Entry 1PGF (X-ray diffraction, 4.50 A resolution (low resolution: residue-level contacts below are approximate; hydrogen-bond / salt-bridge calls are withheld)); this record covers chains A and B.

[Chain A (and B)]
Name: Prostaglandin H2 synthase-1
From: Ovis aries
Notes: EC 1.14.99.1; chain B of this document is another copy of the same molecule, construct and numbering; everything in this record applies to it too
Amino-acid sequence (576 residues; each row starts with the number of its first residue):
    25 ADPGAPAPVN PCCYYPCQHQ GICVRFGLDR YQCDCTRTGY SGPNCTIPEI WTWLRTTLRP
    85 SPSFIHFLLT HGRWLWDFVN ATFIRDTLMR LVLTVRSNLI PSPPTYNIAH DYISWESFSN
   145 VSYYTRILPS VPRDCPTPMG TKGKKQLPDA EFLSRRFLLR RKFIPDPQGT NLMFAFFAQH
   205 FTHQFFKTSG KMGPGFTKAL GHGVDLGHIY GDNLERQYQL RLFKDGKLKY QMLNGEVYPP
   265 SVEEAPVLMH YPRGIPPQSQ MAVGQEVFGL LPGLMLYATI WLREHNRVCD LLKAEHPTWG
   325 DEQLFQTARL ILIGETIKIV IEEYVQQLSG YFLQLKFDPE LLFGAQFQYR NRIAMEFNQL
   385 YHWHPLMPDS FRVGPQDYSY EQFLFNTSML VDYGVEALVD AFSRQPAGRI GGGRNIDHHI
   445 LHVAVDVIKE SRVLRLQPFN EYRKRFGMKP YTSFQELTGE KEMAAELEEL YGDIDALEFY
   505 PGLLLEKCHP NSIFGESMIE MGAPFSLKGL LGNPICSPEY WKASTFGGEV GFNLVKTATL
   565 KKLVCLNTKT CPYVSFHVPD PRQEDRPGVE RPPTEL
Disordered / not traced: 25-32, 584-600
Cystine bridges: Cys36-Cys47, Cys37-Cys159, Cys41-Cys57, Cys59-Cys69, Cys569-Cys575
Covalent attachments: N-acetylglucosamine (NAG) linked to Asn68, Asn144, Asn410
Ion coordination: heme Fe near His388 (its only coordinating residue here)
Ligand contacts:
  - heme (HEM): Tyr148, Ala199, Ala202, Gln203, Thr206, His207, Phe210, Lys211, Thr212, Leu295, Asn382, Tyr385, His386, Trp387, His388, Met391, Tyr404, Leu408, Ile444, His446, Val447, Asp450
  - IMM (1-(4-iodobenzoyl)-5-methoxy-2-methyl indole-3-acetic acid): Met113, Val116, Arg120, Val349, Leu352, Ser353, Tyr355, Leu359, Phe381, Leu384, Tyr385, Trp387, Phe518, Met522, Ile523, Gly526, Ala527, Ser530, Leu531

[How chain A and chain B interact]
Residue-residue contacts - 104 pairs, chain A then chain B:
  Ile46(A) - Lys546(B)
  Ile46(A) - Ser548(B)
  Val48(A) - His320(B)
  Val48(A) - Ser548(B)
  Arg49(A) - His320(B)
  Arg49(A) - Thr322(B)
  Phe50(A) - Glu319(B)
  Phe50(A) - His320(B)
  Phe50(A) - Gly551(B)
  Gly51(A) - Glu319(B)
  Gly51(A) - Pro321(B)
  Gly51(A) - Thr322(B)
  Leu52(A) - Pro321(B)
  Asp58(A) - Lys546(B)
  Asp58(A) - Ala547(B)
  Asp58(A) - Ser548(B)
  Thr60(A) - Lys546(B)
  Arg61(A) - Phe367(B)
  Arg61(A) - Pro542(B)
  Arg61(A) - Trp545(B)
  Pro125(A) - Glu543(B)
  Ser126(A) - Glu543(B)
  Pro127(A) - Pro538(B)
  Pro127(A) - Ser541(B)
  Pro127(A) - Glu543(B)
  Pro127(A) - Tyr544(B)
  Pro128(A) - Tyr544(B)
  Thr129(A) - Glu543(B)
  His134(A) - Glu326(B)
  His134(A) - Gln330(B)
  Tyr136(A) - Glu326(B)
  Tyr136(A) - Gln327(B)
  Tyr136(A) - Gln330(B)
  Ile137(A) - Leu334(B)
  Ile137(A) - Tyr544(B)
  Ile137(A) - Thr549(B)
  Ser138(A) - Gln330(B)
  Trp139(A) - Asp229(B)
  Trp139(A) - Arg333(B)
  Trp139(A) - Leu334(B)
  Trp139(A) - Ile337(B)
  Trp139(A) - Asn537(B)
  Trp139(A) - Pro538(B)
  Phe142(A) - Pro538(B)
  Phe142(A) - Tyr544(B)
  Asp229(A) - Trp139(B)
  Glu319(A) - Phe50(B)
  Glu319(A) - Gly51(B)
  His320(A) - Val48(B)
  His320(A) - Arg49(B)
  His320(A) - Phe50(B)
  Pro321(A) - Gly51(B)
  Pro321(A) - Leu52(B)
  Thr322(A) - Arg49(B)
  Thr322(A) - Gly51(B)
  Glu326(A) - His134(B)
  Glu326(A) - Tyr136(B)
  Gln327(A) - Tyr136(B)
  Gln330(A) - His134(B)
  Gln330(A) - Tyr136(B)
  Gln330(A) - Ser138(B)
  Arg333(A) - Trp139(B)
  Leu334(A) - Ile137(B)
  Leu334(A) - Trp139(B)
  Ile337(A) - Trp139(B)
  Phe367(A) - Arg61(B)
  Phe367(A) - Gln370(B)
  Gly368(A) - Gln370(B)
  Ala369(A) - Gln370(B)
  Gln370(A) - Phe367(B)
  Gln370(A) - Gly368(B)
  Gln370(A) - Ala369(B)
  Phe371(A) - Gln372(B)
  Gln372(A) - Phe371(B)
  Gln372(A) - Gln372(B)
  Gln372(A) - Tyr373(B)
  Tyr373(A) - Gln372(B)
  Tyr373(A) - Arg374(B)
  Arg374(A) - Tyr373(B)
  Arg374(A) - Arg374(B)
  Asn537(A) - Trp139(B)
  Pro538(A) - Pro127(B)
  Pro538(A) - Trp139(B)
  Pro538(A) - Phe142(B)
  Ser541(A) - Pro127(B)
  Pro542(A) - Arg61(B)
  Glu543(A) - Pro125(B)
  Glu543(A) - Ser126(B)
  Glu543(A) - Pro127(B)
  Glu543(A) - Thr129(B)
  Tyr544(A) - Pro127(B)
  Tyr544(A) - Pro128(B)
  Tyr544(A) - Ile137(B)
  Tyr544(A) - Phe142(B)
  Trp545(A) - Arg61(B)
  Lys546(A) - Ile46(B)
  Lys546(A) - Asp58(B)
  Lys546(A) - Thr60(B)
  Ala547(A) - Asp58(B)
  Ser548(A) - Ile46(B)
  Ser548(A) - Val48(B)
  Ser548(A) - Asp58(B)
  Thr549(A) - Ile137(B)
  Gly551(A) - Phe50(B)
Interface residues without a listed pair, chain A (57 interface residues in all): Glu140, Val228, Leu238, Trp323, Glu364, Gly552
Interface residues without a listed pair, chain B (57 interface residues in all): Glu140, Val228, Leu238, Trp323, Glu364, Gly552

[Summary]
Chain A and chain B each contribute 57 residues to their interface. Ligands of chain A: heme and compound IMM.
Covalently linked N-acetylglucosamine: at Asn68(A), Asn144(A) and Asn410(A).
Chain A and chain B are both Prostaglandin H2 synthase-1 (Ovis aries); the structure, Prostaglandin H2
synthase-1 complexed with 1-(4-iodobenzoyl)-5-methoxy-2-methylindole-3-acetic acid (iodoindomethacin), cis
model, was determined by X-ray diffraction together with 1PGE and 1PGG from the same study.
